PDB entry 6RRD | electron microscopy, 3.10 A resolution | chains U and B of the 20 polymer chains in the assembly

[Chain U]
Molecule: Nontemplate strand
From: synthetic construct
Sequence (70 nucleotides; each row starts with the number of its first residue):
     1 GGTTTAGTCATGGAGTACAAGTGTGAGGAAAAGTAGTTGGGAGGTACTTC
    51 ATGCGAAAGCAGTTGAAGAC
Disordered / not traced: 1-10, 46-54, 68-70

[Chain B]
Name: DNA-directed RNA polymerase I subunit RPA135
From: Saccharomyces cerevisiae
Notes: EC 2.7.7.6
UniProt: P22138 (RPA2_YEAST); residues 1-1203 here = UniProt positions 1-1203
Sequence (1203 residues; each row starts with the number of its first residue):
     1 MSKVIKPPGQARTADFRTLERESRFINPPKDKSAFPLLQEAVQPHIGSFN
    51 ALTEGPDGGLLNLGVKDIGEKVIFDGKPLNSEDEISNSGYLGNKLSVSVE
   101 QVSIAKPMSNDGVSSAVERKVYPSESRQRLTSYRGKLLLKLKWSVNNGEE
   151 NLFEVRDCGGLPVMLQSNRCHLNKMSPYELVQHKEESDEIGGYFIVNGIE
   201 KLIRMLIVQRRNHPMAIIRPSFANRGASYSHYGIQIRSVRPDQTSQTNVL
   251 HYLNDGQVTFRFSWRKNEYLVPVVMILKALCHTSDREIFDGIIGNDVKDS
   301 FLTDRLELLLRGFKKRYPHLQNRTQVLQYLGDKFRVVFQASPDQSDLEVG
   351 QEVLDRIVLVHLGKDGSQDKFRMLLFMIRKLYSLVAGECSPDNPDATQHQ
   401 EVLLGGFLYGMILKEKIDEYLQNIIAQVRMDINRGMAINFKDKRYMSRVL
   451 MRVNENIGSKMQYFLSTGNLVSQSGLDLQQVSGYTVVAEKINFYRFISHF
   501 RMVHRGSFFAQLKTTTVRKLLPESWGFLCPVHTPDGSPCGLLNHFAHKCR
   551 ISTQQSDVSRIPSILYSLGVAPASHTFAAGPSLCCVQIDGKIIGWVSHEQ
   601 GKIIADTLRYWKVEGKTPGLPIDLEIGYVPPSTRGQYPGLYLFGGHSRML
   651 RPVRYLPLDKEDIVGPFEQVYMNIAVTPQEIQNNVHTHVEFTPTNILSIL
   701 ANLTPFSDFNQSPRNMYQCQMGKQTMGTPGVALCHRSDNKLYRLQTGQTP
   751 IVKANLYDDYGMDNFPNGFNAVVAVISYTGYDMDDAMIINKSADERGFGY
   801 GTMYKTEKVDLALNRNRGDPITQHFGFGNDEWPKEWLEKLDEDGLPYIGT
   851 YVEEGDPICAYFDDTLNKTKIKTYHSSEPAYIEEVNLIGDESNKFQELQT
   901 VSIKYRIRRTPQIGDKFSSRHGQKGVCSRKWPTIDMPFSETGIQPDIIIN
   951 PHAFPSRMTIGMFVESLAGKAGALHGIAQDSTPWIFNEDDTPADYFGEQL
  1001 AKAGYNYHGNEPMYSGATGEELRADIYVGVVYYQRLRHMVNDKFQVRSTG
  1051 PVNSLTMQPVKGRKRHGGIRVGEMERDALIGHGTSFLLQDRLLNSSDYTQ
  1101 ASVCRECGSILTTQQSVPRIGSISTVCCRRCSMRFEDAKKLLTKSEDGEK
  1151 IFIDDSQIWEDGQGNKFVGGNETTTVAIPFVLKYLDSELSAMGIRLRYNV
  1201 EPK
Disordered / not traced: 1-11, 112-116, 1141-1147
Curated features (UniProtKB/Swiss-Prot):
  - zinc finger: Cys1104 to Cys1131 (C4-type)
  - modified residue: Ser2 (N-acetylserine), Ser81 (Phosphoserine), Ser1156 (Phosphoserine)
  - mutagenesis: Cys1104 (C1104A: No effect; when associated with A-1107; A-1128 and A-1131), Cys1107 (C1107A: Lethal. Abolishes recruitment of RPA1 to Pol I. No effect; when associated with A-1104; A-1128 and A-1131), Cys1127 (C1127R: Responsible of suppression of RPA190-5 and RPA190-1 mutations), Cys1128 (C1128A: No effect; when associated with A-1104; A-1107 and A-1131), Cys1131 (C1131A: No effect; when associated with A-1104; A-1107 and A-1128)

[How chain U and chain B interact]
Pairs across the interface (9):
  DG40(U) - Asp157(B)  phosphate contact
  DG41(U) - Ser892(B)  phosphate contact
  DA42(U) - Arg134(B)  salt bridge to the phosphate
  DA42(U) - Arg817(B)  phosphate contact
  DG43(U) - Arg817(B)  salt bridge to the phosphate
  DG44(U) - Arg817(B)  salt bridge to the phosphate
  DA56(U) - Gln511(B)  sugar contact
  DA57(U) - Gln511(B)  phosphate contact
  DA58(U) - Lys513(B)  salt bridge to the phosphate
Also at the interface, not in a pair above, chain B (8 interface residues in all): Asn456, Asn816

[Summary]
Chain U and chain B each contribute 8 residues to their interface, with 4 salt bridges. Among the polar pairs
are DA42(U)-Arg134(B), DG43(U)-Arg817(B) and DG44(U)-Arg817(B). Curated annotation (UniProt) lists 5
mutagenesis sites on chain B.
Chain U is Nontemplate strand (synthetic construct) and chain B is DNA-directed RNA polymerase I subunit
RPA135 (Saccharomyces cerevisiae); the structure, RNA Polymerase I Pre-initiation complex DNA opening
intermediate 1, was determined by electron microscopy (same publication as 6RQH, 6RQL, 6RQT, 6RUI, 6RUO and
6RWE).
